7CQJ - chains F and G of the 12 polymer chains in the assembly; structure by X-ray diffraction, 2.90 A resolution.

Chain F (and G):
Molecule: Peroxiredoxin
Organism: Aeropyrum pernix K1
Notes: EC 1.11.1.24; chain G of this document is another copy of the same molecule, construct and numbering; everything in this record applies to it too
UniProtKB: Q9Y9L0 (TDXH_AERPE); residue numbers follow UniProt; this construct covers 1-250
Sequence (250 residues; row label = number of the first residue in the row):
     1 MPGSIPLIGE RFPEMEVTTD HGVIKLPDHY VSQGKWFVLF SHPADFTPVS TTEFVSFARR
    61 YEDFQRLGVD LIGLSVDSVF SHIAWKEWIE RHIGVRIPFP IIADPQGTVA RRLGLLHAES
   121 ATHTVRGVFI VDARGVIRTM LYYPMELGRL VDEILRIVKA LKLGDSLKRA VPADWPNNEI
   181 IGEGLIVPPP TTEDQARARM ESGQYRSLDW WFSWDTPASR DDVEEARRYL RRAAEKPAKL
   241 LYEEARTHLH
Unresolved in the structure: 1, 246-250
Differences from the reference sequence: engineered mutation S50 (Cys in Q9Y9L0), A84 (Lys in Q9Y9L0), S207 (Cys in Q9Y9L0), S213 (Cys in Q9Y9L0)
UniProt features mapped onto this chain:
  - binding site (substrate): R126

How chain F and chain G interact:
Contacting residue pairs - 22 pairs, chain F then chain G:
  D20(F) with T191(G); T192(G); E193(G)
  H21(F) with T192(G); E193(G)
  G22(F) with T192(G)
  V79(F) with T191(G)
  F80(F) with P189(G), hydrophobic; P190(G); T191(G)
  I83(F) with P190(G); T191(G); T192(G); E193(G); W210(G), hydrophobic
  K86(F) with E193(G), salt bridge
  E87(F) with D209(G); W210(G)
  E90(F) with R197(G), salt bridge; W210(G)
  R91(F) with D209(G), salt bridge
  R96(F) with R197(G)
Other interface residues (no listed pair), chain F (13 interface residues in all): T19, H82
Other interface residues (no listed pair), chain G (9 interface residues in all): W211

Summary:
The interface between chain F and chain G involves 13 residues on one side and 9 on the other; the contacts
include 3 salt bridges. Polar contacts include K86(F)-E193(G), E90(F)-R197(G) and R91(F)-D209(G). From
UniProt: substrate-binding residue R126(F) on chain F.
Both chains are Peroxiredoxin (Aeropyrum pernix K1). Entry 7CQJ (Peroxiredoxin from Aeropyrum pernix K1
(ApPrx) C50S/K84A/C207S/C213S mutant (ApPrx*K84A)) was determined by X-ray diffraction together with 7C87,
7C89 and 7C8A from the same study.
